Entry 5AKC (X-ray diffraction, 6.60 A resolution (low resolution: residue-level contacts below are approximate; hydrogen-bond / salt-bridge calls are withheld)); this record covers chains A and C of the 4 polymer chains in the assembly.

[Chain A]
Molecule: DNA mismatch repair protein muts
Source organism: Escherichia coli K-12
UniProtKB: P23909 (MUTS_ECOLI); numbering as in UniProt (aligned over 1-800)
Sequence (800 residues; row label = number of the first residue in the row):
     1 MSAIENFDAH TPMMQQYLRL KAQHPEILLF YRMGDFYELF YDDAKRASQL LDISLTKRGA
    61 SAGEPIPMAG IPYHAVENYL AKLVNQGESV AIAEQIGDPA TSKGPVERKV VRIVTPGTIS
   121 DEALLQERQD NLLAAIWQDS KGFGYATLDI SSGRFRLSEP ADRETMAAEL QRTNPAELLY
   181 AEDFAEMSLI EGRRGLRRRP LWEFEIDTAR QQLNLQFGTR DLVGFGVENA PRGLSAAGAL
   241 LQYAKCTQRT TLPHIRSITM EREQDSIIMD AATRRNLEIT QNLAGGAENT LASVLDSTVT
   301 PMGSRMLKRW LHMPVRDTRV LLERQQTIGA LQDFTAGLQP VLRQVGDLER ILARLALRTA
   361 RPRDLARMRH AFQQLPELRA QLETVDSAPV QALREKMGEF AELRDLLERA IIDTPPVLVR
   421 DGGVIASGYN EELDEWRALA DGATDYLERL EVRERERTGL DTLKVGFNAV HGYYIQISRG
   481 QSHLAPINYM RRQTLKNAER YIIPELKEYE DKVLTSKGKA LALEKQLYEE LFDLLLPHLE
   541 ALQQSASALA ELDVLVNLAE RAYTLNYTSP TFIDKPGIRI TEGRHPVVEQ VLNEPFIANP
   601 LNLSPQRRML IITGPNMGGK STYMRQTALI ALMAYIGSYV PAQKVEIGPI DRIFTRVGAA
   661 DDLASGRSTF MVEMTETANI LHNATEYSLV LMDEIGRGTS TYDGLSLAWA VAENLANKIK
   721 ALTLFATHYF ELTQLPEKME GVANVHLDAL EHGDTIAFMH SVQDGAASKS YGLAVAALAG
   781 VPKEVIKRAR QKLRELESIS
Disordered / not traced: 1-127, 660-669
Differences from the reference sequence: engineered mutation Ala93 (Cys in P23909), Ser235 (Cys in P23909), Ala239 (Cys in P23909), Cys246 (Asp in P23909), Ser297 (Cys in P23909), Ser569 (Cys in P23909), Val711 (Cys in P23909)
Curated features (UniProtKB/Swiss-Prot):
  - binding site (ATP): Gly614 to Ser621
Small-molecule neighbours: AMP-PNP (ANP; phosphoaminophosphonic acid-adenylate ester): Leu592, Pro595, Phe596, Ile597, Pro615, Asn616, Met617, Gly618, Gly619, Lys620, Ser621, Thr622, Glu694, His760
What the authors report for this chain:
  - mutagenesis - P595A/I597A/M759D: decreased catalytic activity on ATP

[Chain C]
Molecule: DNA mismatch repair protein mutl
Source organism: Escherichia coli K-12
Notes: fragment: n-terminal domain
UniProtKB: P23367 (MUTL_ECOLI); numbering as in UniProt (aligned over 1-349)
Sequence (369 residues; each row starts with the number of its first residue; numbers below 1 keep their minus sign (Met-19 is residue -19)):
   -19 MGSSHHHHHH SSGLVPRGSH MPIQVLPPQL ANQIAAGEVV ERPASVVKEL VENSLDAGAT
    41 RIDIDIERGG AKLIRIRDNG SGIKKDELAL ALARHATSKI ASLDDLEAII SLGFRGEALA
   101 SISSVSRLTL TSRTAEQQEA WQAYAEGRDM CVTVKPAAHP VGTTLEVLDL FYNTPARRKF
   161 LRTEKTEFNH IDEIIRRIAL ARFDVTINLS HNGKIVRQYR AVPEGGQKER RLGAILGTAF
   221 LEQALAIEWQ HGDLTLRGWV ADPNHTTPAL AEIQYFYVNG RMMRDRLINH AIRQAYEDKL
   281 GADQQPAFVL YLEIDPHQVD VNVHPAKHEV RFHQSRLVHD FIYQGVLSVL QQQLETPLPL
   341 DDEPQPAPR
Disordered / not traced: -19 to 19, 74-79, 126-131, 300-314, 332-349
Differences from the reference sequence: expression tag (-19 to 0); engineered mutation Ser61 (Cys in P23367), Cys131 (Asn in P23367), Leu216 (Cys in P23367), Phe256 (Cys in P23367), Tyr276 (Cys in P23367)
What the authors report for this chain:
  - mutagenesis - R266E: decreased binding to DNA
  - mutagenesis - R162E/R266E/R316E: abolished binding to DNA

[Interface between chain A and chain C]
Residue-residue contacts - 17 pairs, chain A then chain C:
  Asp333(A) - Arg210(C)
  Tyr563(A) - Arg200(C)
  Tyr563(A) - Arg210(C)
  Thr564(A) - Gln198(C)
  Asn593(A) - Asp45(C)
  Asn593(A) - Arg55(C)
  Pro595(A) - Arg57(C)
  Pro595(A) - His139(C)
  Pro595(A) - Pro140(C)
  Leu750(A) - Glu119(C)
  His752(A) - Glu119(C)
  His752(A) - Pro136(C)
  Ala757(A) - Glu119(C)
  Ala757(A) - Ala137(C)
  Ala757(A) - Ala138(C)
  Phe758(A) - Ala138(C)
  Met759(A) - Ala138(C)
Other interface residues (no listed pair), chain A (13 interface residues in all): Glu594, Ile597, Thr755
Other interface residues (no listed pair), chain C (14 interface residues in all): Glu47, Lys135
Interface features reported in the paper:
  - hot spots on chain A (mutagenesis) - P595A/I597A/M759D: decreased growth with DNA mismatch repair protein mutl (chain C)
  - hot spots on chain C (mutagenesis) - K52C: decreased binding to MutS sliding clamp
  - hot spots on chain C (mutagenesis) - R55D/R57D, A138E: decreased growth with DNA mismatch repair protein muts (chain A)

[In short]
The interface between chain A and chain C involves 13 residues on one side and 14 on the other. From the
paper: R55D/R57D and A138E of chain C reduce growth with DNA mismatch repair protein muts (chain A);
P595A/I597A/M759D of chain A reduce catalytic activity on ATP; 6 substitutions were tested in all.
Here chain A is DNA mismatch repair protein muts and chain C is DNA mismatch repair protein mutl, both from
Escherichia coli K-12. Entry 5AKC (MutS in complex with the N-terminal domain of MutL - crystal form 2) was
determined by X-ray diffraction, deposited together with 5AKB and 5AKD.
